PDB entry 9GA8 | X-ray diffraction, 1.50 A resolution | chain A

[Chain A]
Protein: Annexin A4
Source organism: Homo sapiens
Reference sequence: P09525 (ANXA4_HUMAN); residue numbers follow UniProt; this construct covers 1-319
Chain sequence (325 residues; row label = number of the first residue in the row):
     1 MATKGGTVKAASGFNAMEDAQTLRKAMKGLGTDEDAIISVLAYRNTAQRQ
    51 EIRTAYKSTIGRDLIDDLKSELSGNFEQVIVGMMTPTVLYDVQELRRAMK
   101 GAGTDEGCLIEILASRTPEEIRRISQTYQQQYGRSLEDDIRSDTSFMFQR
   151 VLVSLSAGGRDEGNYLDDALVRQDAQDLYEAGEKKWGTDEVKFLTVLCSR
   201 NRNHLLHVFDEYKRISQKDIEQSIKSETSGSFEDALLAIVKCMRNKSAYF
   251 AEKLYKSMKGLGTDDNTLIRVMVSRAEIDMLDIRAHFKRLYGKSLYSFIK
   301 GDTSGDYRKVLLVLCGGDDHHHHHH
Not modelled in the structure: 1-2, 320-325
Differences from the reference sequence: expression tag (320-325)
Metal / ion sites: Ca2+ site 1: M27, G29, G31, E71; Ca2+ site 2: M99, G101, G103, D143; Ca2+ site 3: M258, G260, G262, D302

[Overview]
M27, G29, G31 and E71 coordinate Ca2+ site 1. M99, G101, G103 and D143 form the Ca2+ site 2.
Chain A is Annexin A4 (Homo sapiens); the structure, The crystal structure of human Annexin A4 from crystals
grown at 4 mM Calcium, was determined by X-ray diffraction, deposited together with 9GA6 and 9GA7.
